9M5V - chains A and B of the 4 polymer chains in the assembly; structure by electron microscopy, 2.53 A resolution.

== Chain A (and B) ==
Molecule: Short transient receptor potential channel 5
Organism: Homo sapiens
Notes: chain B of this document is another copy of the same molecule, construct and numbering; everything in this record applies to it too
UniProt: Q9UL62 (TRPC5_HUMAN); residue numbers follow UniProt; this construct covers 1-973
Amino-acid sequence (976 residues; row label = number of the first residue in the row; numbers below 1 keep their minus sign (Pro-2 is residue -2)):
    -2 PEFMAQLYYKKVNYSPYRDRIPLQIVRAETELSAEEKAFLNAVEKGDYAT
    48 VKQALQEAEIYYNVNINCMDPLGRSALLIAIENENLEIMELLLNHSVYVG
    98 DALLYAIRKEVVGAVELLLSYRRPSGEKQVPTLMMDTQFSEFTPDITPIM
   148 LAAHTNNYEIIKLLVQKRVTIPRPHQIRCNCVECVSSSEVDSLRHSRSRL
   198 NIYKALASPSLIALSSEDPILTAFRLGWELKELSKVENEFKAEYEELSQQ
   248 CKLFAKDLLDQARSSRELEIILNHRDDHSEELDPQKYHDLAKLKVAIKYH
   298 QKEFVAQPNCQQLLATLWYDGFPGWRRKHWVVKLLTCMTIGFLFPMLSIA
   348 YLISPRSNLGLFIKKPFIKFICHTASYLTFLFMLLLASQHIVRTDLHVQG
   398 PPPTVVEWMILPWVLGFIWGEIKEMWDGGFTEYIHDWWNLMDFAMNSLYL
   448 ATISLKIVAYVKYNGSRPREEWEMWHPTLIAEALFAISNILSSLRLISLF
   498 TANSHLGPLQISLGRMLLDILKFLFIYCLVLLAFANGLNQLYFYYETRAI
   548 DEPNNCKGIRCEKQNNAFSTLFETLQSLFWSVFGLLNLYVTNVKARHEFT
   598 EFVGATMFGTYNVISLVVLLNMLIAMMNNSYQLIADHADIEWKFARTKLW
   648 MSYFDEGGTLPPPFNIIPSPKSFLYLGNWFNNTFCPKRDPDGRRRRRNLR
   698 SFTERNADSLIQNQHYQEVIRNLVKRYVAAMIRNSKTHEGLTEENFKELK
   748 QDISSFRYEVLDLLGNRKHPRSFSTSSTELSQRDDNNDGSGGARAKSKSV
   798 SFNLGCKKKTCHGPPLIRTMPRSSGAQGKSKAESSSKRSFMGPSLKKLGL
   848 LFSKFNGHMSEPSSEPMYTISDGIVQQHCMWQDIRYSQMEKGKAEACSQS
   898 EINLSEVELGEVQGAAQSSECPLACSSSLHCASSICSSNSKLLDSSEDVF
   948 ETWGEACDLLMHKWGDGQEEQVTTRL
Not modelled in the structure: 11-14, 119-134, 275-285, 387-392, 669-702, 762-973
Differences from the reference sequence: expression tag (-2 to 0)
Swiss-Prot annotation at these positions:
  - region: Thr971 to Leu973 (Essential for binding to NHERF1 PDZ domain)
  - binding site (Zn(2+)): His172, Cys176, Cys178, Cys181
  - binding site (Ca(2+)): Glu418, Glu421, Asn436, Asp439
  - glycosylation: Asn461 (N-linked (GlcNAc...) asparagine)
  - natural variant: Lys34 (deletion: Found in a patient with mental disorder and obesity), Thr134 (T134M: Found in a patient with mental disorder and obesity; uncertain significance), Pro667 (P667T: Found in a patient with severe delayed speech, autism spectrum and Gilles de la Tourette disorders), Tyr672 (Y672H: Found in a patient with mental disorder and obesity; uncertain significance), Leu738 (L738I: Found in a patient with mental disorder and obesity; uncertain significance), Gly870 (G870E: Found in a patient with mental disorder and obesity; uncertain significance), Ser884 (S884F: Found in a patient with mental disorder and obesity; uncertain significance), Ala893 (A893T: Found in a patient with mental disorder and obesity; uncertain significance)
Disulfide bonds: Cys553-Cys558
Ion coordination: Zn2+: His172, Cys176, Cys178, Cys181; Ca2+: Asn436, Asp439
Ligand contacts:
  - (-)-englerin A (A1L55), molecule 1: Phe520, Leu521, Tyr524, Leu528, Arg557, Phe569, Leu572, Gln573, Phe576, Trp577, Val579, Leu617
  - (-)-englerin A (A1L55), molecule 2: Phe599, Ala602, Thr603, Gly606, Thr607, Val610, Val614
  - phosphatidylethanolamine (PTY), molecule 1: Asp433, Trp434, Trp435, Met438, Ala441, Leu445, Leu481, Ile484, Ile487, Leu488, Leu491, Ile494, Gln507, Gly511, Arg512, Leu514, Leu515
  - phosphatidylethanolamine (PTY), molecule 2: Phe531, Phe599, Val600, Thr603, Met604, Thr607, Ile611

== Chain A / chain B interface ==
Residue-residue contacts - 227 pairs, chain A then chain B:
  Pro-2(A) with His172(B); Cys178(B), hydrophobic
  Glu-1(A) with His172(B), hydrogen bond (backbone-side chain); Gln173(B), hydrogen bond; Cys176(B)
  Phe0(A) with Arg170(B); Pro171(B); His172(B); Gln173(B), hydrogen bond (backbone-side chain)
  Met1(A) with Arg170(B), hydrogen bond (backbone-side chain); Pro171(B), hydrogen bond (backbone-backbone); His172(B); Tyr200(B); Glu226(B)
  Ala2(A) with Arg170(B)
  Gln3(A) with Arg222(B)
  Leu4(A) with Leu203(B), hydrophobic; Thr219(B), hydrogen bond (backbone-side chain)
  Tyr5(A) with Leu203(B), hydrogen bond (side chain-backbone); Leu208(B); Ile209(B); Ser212(B); Ser213(B); Glu214(B), hydrogen bond (backbone-backbone); Thr219(B)
  Tyr6(A) with Ser212(B), hydrogen bond (side chain-backbone); Glu214(B)
  Lys7(A) with Glu214(B), salt bridge; Asp215(B)
  Arg15(A) with Arg170(B), hydrogen bond (backbone-side chain)
  Asp16(A) with Pro169(B); Arg170(B), hydrogen bond (backbone-backbone)
  Arg17(A) with Thr167(B); Ile168(B); Arg170(B), hydrogen bond (backbone-side chain)
  Ile18(A) with Thr167(B); Ile168(B), hydrogen bond (backbone-backbone); Arg170(B); Pro171(B)
  Pro19(A) with Thr167(B)
  Leu20(A) with Ile146(B), hydrophobic; Val162(B); Val166(B), hydrogen bond (backbone-backbone); Ile168(B), hydrophobic; Leu208(B), hydrophobic; Ser212(B)
  Gln21(A) with Val162(B); Ser212(B), hydrogen bond (backbone-backbone)
  Ile22(A) with Lys159(B); Val162(B), hydrophobic; Leu211(B), hydrophobic
  Val23(A) with Leu211(B); Ser212(B); Ser213(B)
  Arg24(A) with Ile209(B); Ala210(B), hydrogen bond (side chain-backbone); Ser213(B), hydrogen bond (side chain-backbone); Glu214(B), hydrogen bond (side chain-backbone); Pro216(B); Gln714(B); Ile717(B); Arg718(B)
  Ala25(A) with Arg718(B), hydrogen bond (backbone-side chain)
  Glu26(A) with Arg718(B); Lys722(B)
  Glu28(A) with Gln163(B), hydrogen bond
  Pro68(A) with Lys159(B); Lys722(B)
  Leu69(A) with Tyr155(B), hydrophobic; Glu156(B); Val725(B), hydrophobic; Ile729(B), hydrophobic
  Gly70(A) with Lys722(B)
  Arg105(A) with Arg730(B)
  Phe136(A) with Lys722(B); Arg723(B); Ala726(B), hydrophobic
  Ser137(A) with Arg260(B), hydrogen bond (backbone-side chain)
  Glu138(A) with Arg260(B); Ala726(B)
  Phe139(A) with Arg260(B)
  Thr140(A) with Arg260(B)
  Ile174(A) with Arg324(B)
  Arg175(A) with Arg324(B)
  Cys176(A) with Arg324(B)
  Asn177(A) with Arg324(B), hydrogen bond
  Asp188(A) with Ser261(B); Ser262(B), hydrogen bond (side chain-backbone)
  Ser189(A) with Ser262(B), hydrogen bond (backbone-side chain); Gln309(B)
  Leu190(A) with Ala259(B); Arg260(B); Ser261(B); Ser262(B), hydrogen bond (backbone-side chain); Asn306(B); Gln309(B)
  Arg191(A) with Arg260(B), hydrogen bond (side chain-backbone); Ser261(B)
  Ser193(A) with Gln309(B), hydrogen bond
  Val233(A) with Arg323(B), hydrogen bond (backbone-side chain)
  Glu234(A) with Arg323(B), salt bridge
  Asn235(A) with Arg323(B), hydrogen bond
  Glu236(A) with Pro305(B); Gln308(B); Arg323(B); Lys640(B); Arg643(B), salt bridge
  Phe237(A) with Pro305(B), hydrophobic; Asn306(B)
  Lys519(A) with His502(B); Leu506(B)
  Ile523(A) with Phe497(B), hydrophobic; Leu510(B), hydrophobic
  Leu526(A) with Ser490(B); Leu493(B), hydrophobic; Ile494(B), hydrophobic; Phe497(B), hydrophobic
  Val527(A) with Leu491(B), hydrophobic
  Ala530(A) with Ile487(B); Ser490(B); Leu491(B), hydrophobic
  Asn533(A) with Leu381(B); Leu382(B); Ser385(B); Asn486(B); Ser490(B), hydrogen bond
  Gly534(A) with Ala483(B); Ile487(B)
  Asn536(A) with Ser385(B), hydrogen bond; Gln386(B)
  Gln537(A) with Leu381(B); Ala384(B), hydrogen bond (side chain-backbone); Ser385(B), hydrogen bond (side chain-backbone); Phe482(B); Asn486(B), hydrogen bond
  Leu538(A) with Ala480(B), hydrophobic; Ala483(B)
  Phe540(A) with Ser385(B)
  Tyr541(A) with Leu393(B); Arg466(B); Glu479(B)
  Tyr542(A) with Leu476(B)
  Lys560(A) with Glu559(B), salt bridge
  Leu568(A) with Gln386(B)
  Leu583(A) with Leu582(B)
  Leu585(A) with Ile556(B); Trp577(B)
  Tyr586(A) with Arg557(B); Cys558(B); Glu559(B)
  Thr588(A) with Arg557(B)
  Asn589(A) with Arg557(B)
  Ala592(A) with Glu467(B)
  His594(A) with Arg466(B), hydrogen bond (side chain-backbone); Leu476(B)
  Glu595(A) with Met471(B)
  Phe596(A) with Met471(B); Trp472(B), hydrophobic; Ile477(B), hydrophobic; Ala480(B), hydrophobic
  Thr597(A) with Leu476(B)
  Glu598(A) with Arg557(B)
  Phe599(A) with Arg557(B); Phe569(B), hydrophobic; Gln573(B)
  Val600(A) with Ala480(B), hydrophobic
  Ala602(A) with Arg557(B); Trp577(B)
  Met604(A) with Ala483(B), hydrophobic; Ile484(B), hydrophobic; Ile487(B), hydrophobic
  Phe605(A) with Trp577(B), hydrophobic; Leu582(B), hydrophobic
  Gly606(A) with Phe576(B); Trp577(B)
  Asn609(A) with Phe580(B)
  Val610(A) with Phe576(B), hydrophobic; Phe580(B)
  Leu613(A) with Phe580(B), hydrophobic
  Val614(A) with Leu620(B), hydrophobic
  Val615(A) with Ile517(B), hydrophobic
  Asn618(A) with Ile621(B); Met624(B)
  Met619(A) with Ser509(B); Leu510(B), hydrophobic; Met513(B), hydrophobic; Tyr628(B), hydrophobic
  Ala622(A) with Asn625(B)
  Met623(A) with Leu506(B), hydrophobic; Tyr628(B)
  Asn625(A) with Asn625(B)
  Asn626(A) with Tyr628(B); Gln629(B)
  Gln629(A) with Gln629(B)
  Gly737(A) with Glu736(B); Gly737(B)
  Leu738(A) with Glu736(B); Gly737(B), hydrogen bond (backbone-backbone); Leu738(B), hydrogen bond (backbone-backbone)
  Thr739(A) with Lys733(B); Thr734(B); His735(B); Glu736(B); Leu738(B)
  Glu740(A) with Ser732(B); Lys733(B); His735(B); Leu738(B)
  Glu741(A) with Lys733(B), hydrogen bond (backbone-backbone); Thr734(B)
  Phe743(A) with Leu738(B), hydrophobic; Asn742(B); Glu745(B); Leu746(B), hydrophobic
  Lys747(A) with Glu745(B), salt bridge; Asp749(B)
  Ile750(A) with Leu746(B), hydrophobic; Ile750(B), hydrophobic
  Phe753(A) with Phe753(B), hydrophobic
  Arg754(A) with Ser752(B); Phe753(B); Glu756(B), salt bridge
  Val757(A) with Phe753(B), hydrophobic; Val757(B), hydrophobic
  Leu758(A) with Glu756(B); Leu760(B), hydrophobic
  Leu761(A) with Leu761(B), hydrophobic
Also at the interface, not in a pair above, chain A (114 interface residues in all): Lys8, Glu79, Pro141, Glu186, Val187, Phe522, Phe531, Gly581, Leu616, His735, Leu746
Also at the interface, not in a pair above, chain B (128 interface residues in all): Ala202, Ala204, Leu223, Leu265, Pro320, Trp469, Leu503, Leu514, Cys553, Gln561, Leu617, Ala632, Val721

== Summary ==
114 residues of chain A and 128 residues of chain B are in contact; the contacts include 38 hydrogen bonds and
6 salt bridges. Polar contacts include Lys7(A)-Glu214(B), Glu234(A)-Arg323(B) and Glu236(A)-Arg643(B). Ligands
of chain A: phosphatidylethanolamine and (-)-englerin A.
Both chains are Short transient receptor potential channel 5 (Homo sapiens). Entry 9M5V (Structure of human
TRPC5 bound with (-)-englerin A,class1) was determined by electron microscopy together with 9M36 and 9M4W from
the same study.
